Entry 8IT1 (electron microscopy, 3.41 A resolution); this record covers chains J and N of the 16 polymer chains in the assembly.

== Chain J (and N) ==
Molecule: TIR domain-containing protein
Organism: Thermoflavifilum thermophilum
Notes: chain N of this document is another copy of the same molecule, construct and numbering; everything in this record applies to it too
UniProt: A0A1I7NFG5 (A0A1I7NFG5_9BACT); residue numbers follow UniProt; this construct covers 1-450
Amino-acid sequence (450 residues; row label = number of the first residue in the row):
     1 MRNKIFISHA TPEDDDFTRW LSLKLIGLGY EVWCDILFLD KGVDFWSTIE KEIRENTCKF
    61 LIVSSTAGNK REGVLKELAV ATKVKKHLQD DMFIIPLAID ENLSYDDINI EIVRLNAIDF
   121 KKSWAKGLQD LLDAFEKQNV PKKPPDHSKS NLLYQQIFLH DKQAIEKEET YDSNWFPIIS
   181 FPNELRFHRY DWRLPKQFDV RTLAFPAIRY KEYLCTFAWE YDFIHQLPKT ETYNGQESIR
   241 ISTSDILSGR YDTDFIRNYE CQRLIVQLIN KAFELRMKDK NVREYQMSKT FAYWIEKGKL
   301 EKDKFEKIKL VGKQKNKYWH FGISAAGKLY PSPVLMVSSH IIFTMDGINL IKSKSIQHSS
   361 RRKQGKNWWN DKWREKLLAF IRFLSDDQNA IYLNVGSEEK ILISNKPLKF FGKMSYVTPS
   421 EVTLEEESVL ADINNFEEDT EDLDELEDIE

== How chain J and chain N interact ==
Residue-residue contacts (23; chain J residue first):
  Asp91(J) with Gly42(N)
  Met92(J) with Asp40(N); Lys41(N); Gly42(N); Val43(N), hydrophobic
  Ile94(J) with Gly42(N)
  Ile95(J) with Lys41(N); Gly42(N)
  Arg114(J) with Asp44(N); Trp46(N)
  Leu115(J) with Gly42(N); Asp44(N)
  Asn116(J) with Leu39(N); Asp40(N), hydrogen bond (side chain-backbone); Lys41(N); Gly42(N), hydrogen bond (side chain-backbone); Val43(N), hydrogen bond (side chain-backbone); Phe45(N)
  Ala117(J) with Lys41(N)
  Ile118(J) with Lys41(N)
  Asp119(J) with Lys41(N)
  Asp130(J) with Lys41(N), salt bridge
  Lys137(J) with Asp40(N), salt bridge

== Overview ==
The interface between chain J and chain N involves 12 residues on one side and 8 on the other, with 3 hydrogen
bonds and 2 salt bridges. Among the polar pairs are Asp130(J)-Lys41(N), Lys137(J)-Asp40(N) and
Asn116(J)-Asp40(N).
Chain J and chain N are both TIR domain-containing protein (Thermoflavifilum thermophilum); the structure,
Cryo-EM structure of Crt-SPARTA-gRNA-tDNA tetramer (NADase active form), was determined by electron
microscopy, deposited together with 8ISY, 8ISZ, 8IT0 and 8K9G.
